Entry 5A13 (X-ray diffraction, 1.75 A resolution); this record covers chains G and I of the 5 polymer chains in the assembly.

# Chain G (and I)
Name: Chlorite dismutase
Source organism: Magnetospirillum sp
Notes: EC 1.13.11.49; chain I of this document is another copy of the same molecule, construct and numbering; everything in this record applies to it too
Sequence (245 residues; numbered 5 to 249; the number before each row is that of its first residue):
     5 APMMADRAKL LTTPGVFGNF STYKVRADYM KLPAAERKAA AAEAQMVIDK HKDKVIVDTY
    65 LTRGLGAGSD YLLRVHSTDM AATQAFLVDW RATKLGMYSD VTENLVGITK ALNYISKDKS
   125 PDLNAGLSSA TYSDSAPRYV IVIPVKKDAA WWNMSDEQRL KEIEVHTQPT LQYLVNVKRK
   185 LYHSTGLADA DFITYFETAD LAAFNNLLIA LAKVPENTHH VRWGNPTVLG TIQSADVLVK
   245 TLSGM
Bound ions: heme Fe: H170 (together with thiocyanate ion)
Residues lining bound ligands: heme (HEM): A115, L116, N117, Y118, I119, L131, I147, V149, K151, W155, I167, H170, T171, T174, L175, Y177, L178, V181, R183, L185, F196, T198, F200, F208, L211, L212, L215, E220, W227

# Interface between chain G and chain I
Residue-residue contacts (58):
  F21(G) with L205(I), hydrophobic
  N23(G) with G68(I), hydrogen bond (side chain-backbone)
  R30(G) with A31(I); K35(I)
  D32(G) with K35(I), salt bridge
  D83(G) with R142(I), salt bridge; Y143(I), hydrogen bond
  M84(G) with L69(I), hydrophobic; Y143(I), hydrogen bond (backbone-side chain); L205(I), hydrophobic
  A85(G) with R142(I); Y143(I), hydrogen bond (backbone-side chain)
  Q88(G) with L65(I), hydrogen bond (side chain-backbone); T66(I); R67(I), hydrogen bond (side chain-backbone); L69(I); T235(I), hydrogen bond
  L91(G) with G68(I)
  V92(G) with T245(I)
  R95(G) with R67(I)
  Y102(G) with K35(I)
  E107(G) with A71(I)
  N108(G) with G68(I); L69(I), hydrogen bond (side chain-backbone); G70(I), hydrogen bond (side chain-backbone); A71(I)
  V110(G) with L233(I), hydrophobic
  I112(G) with A206(I), hydrophobic; N209(I)
  K114(G) with N209(I), hydrogen bond; N210(I), hydrogen bond; I213(I)
  A153(G) with N221(I); T222(I)
  W156(G) with I213(I), hydrophobic; A216(I); K217(I)
  N157(G) with A216(I), hydrogen bond (side chain-backbone); K217(I); V218(I), hydrogen bond (side chain-backbone); P219(I); T222(I)
  R163(G) with K217(I)
  S188(G) with N209(I)
  T189(G) with N209(I), hydrogen bond (backbone-side chain); L212(I); I213(I)
  G190(G) with I145(I); F208(I); L212(I); T231(I)
  L191(G) with T231(I); L233(I)
  A192(G) with T231(I)
  D193(G) with G228(I); N229(I), hydrogen bond (side chain-backbone); P230(I); T231(I), hydrogen bond
Other interface residues (no listed pair), chain G (34 interface residues in all): T87, M101, V105, T106, K150, D160, H187
Other interface residues (no listed pair), chain I (36 interface residues in all): K28, M34, D74, W227

# Summary
34 residues of chain G face 36 of chain I across their interface; the contacts include 16 hydrogen bonds and 2
salt bridges. Polar pairs include D32(G)-K35(I), D83(G)-R142(I) and N23(G)-G68(I). Chain G binds heme.
Chain G and chain I are both Chlorite dismutase (Magnetospirillum sp); the structure, Crystal structure of
Chlorite Dismutase from Magnetospirillum sp. in complex with thiocyanate, was determined by X-ray diffraction
together with 5A12 from the same study.
